Entry 5ZOE (X-ray diffraction, 1.95 A resolution); this record covers chains A and C of the 4 polymer chains in the assembly.

== Chain A ==
Protein: Flap endonuclease 1
Organism: Homo sapiens
Notes: EC 3.1.-.-; fragment: nuclease core (1-333)
Reference sequence: P39748 (FEN1_HUMAN); residue numbers follow UniProt; this construct covers 1-333
Sequence (333 residues; each row starts with the number of its first residue):
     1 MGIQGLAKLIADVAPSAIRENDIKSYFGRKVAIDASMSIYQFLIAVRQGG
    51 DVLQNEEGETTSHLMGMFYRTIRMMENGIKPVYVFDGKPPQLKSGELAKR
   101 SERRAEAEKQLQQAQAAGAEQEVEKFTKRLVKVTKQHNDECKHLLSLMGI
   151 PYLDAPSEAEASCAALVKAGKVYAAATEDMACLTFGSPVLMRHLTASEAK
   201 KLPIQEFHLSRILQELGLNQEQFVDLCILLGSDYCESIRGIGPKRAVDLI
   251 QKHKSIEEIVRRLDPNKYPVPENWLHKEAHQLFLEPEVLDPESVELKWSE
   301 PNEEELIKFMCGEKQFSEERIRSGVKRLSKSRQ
Not modelled in the structure: 1, 89-130
Differences from the reference sequence: engineered mutation Ala181 (Asp in P39748)
Swiss-Prot annotation at these positions:
  - binding site (Mg(2+)): Asp34, Asp86, Glu158, Glu160, Asp179, Asp233
  - binding site (DNA): Arg47, Arg70, Glu158, Gly231, Asp233
  - modified residue: Arg19 (Symmetric dimethylarginine), Lys80 (N6-acetyllysine), Arg100 (Symmetric dimethylarginine), Arg104 (Symmetric dimethylarginine), Ser187 (Phosphoserine), Arg192 (Symmetric dimethylarginine), Ser197 (Phosphoserine), Ser255 (Phosphoserine), Ser293 (Phosphoserine)
  - mutagenesis: Arg29 (R29A: No significant effect on exonuclease activity or flap endonuclease activity), Asp34 (D34A: Loss of flap endonuclease activity but substrate binding activity is retained), Arg47 (R47A: Significantly reduced exonuclease activity and reduced substrate binding. The positions of the cleavage sites are also shifted), Arg70 (R70A: Loss of exonuclease activity and reduced endonuclease activity. Reduced substrate binding), Arg73 (R73A: No significant effect on exonuclease activity or flap endonuclease activity), Lys80 (K80A: No significant effect on exonuclease activity or flap endonuclease activity), Asp86 (D86A: Loss of flap endonuclease activity but substrate binding activity is retained), Arg103 (R103A: No effect on flap endonuclease activity or substrate binding), Glu158 (E158A: Loss of flap endonuclease activity and substrate binding), Asp179 (D179A: No effect on flap endonuclease activity or substrate binding), Ser187 (S187A: Fails to translocate from nucleoli to the nuclear plasma; S187D: Diminishes nucleolar localization), Arg192 (R192K: Impairs ability to localize to sites of DNA replication or repair), 2 further mutagenesis entries in UniProt
Bound ions: K+: Ser237, Ile238, Ile241 (shared with 1 residue of chain B)
From the paper describing this entry:
  - binding site for the 14-nt DNA strand: Tyr40, Ile44, Arg47, Val131
  - mutagenesis - R47K (4-fold): decreased binding to double-flap DNA
  - mutagenesis - R47K, K200A (8-fold): decreased catalytic activity on GEN
  - contacts within the chain: Met180-Arg192 (hydrophobic contact), Leu190-Arg192 (hydrophobic contact), Arg192-His193, His193-Leu202, Arg192-Phe207 (hydrophobic contact)
  - binding site for the 18-nt DNA strand: Lys200
  - mutagenesis - K200A (125- and 8-fold): decreased catalytic activity on FEN
  - mutagenesis - K201A: unchanged catalytic activity on FEN
  - mutagenesis - K201A: unchanged catalytic activity on GEN
  - mutagenesis - K200A, K201A: decreased binding to Rad1
  - mutagenesis - K200A, K201A: decreased binding to PCNA
  - mutagenesis - K200A: decreased binding to WDR4
  - mutagenesis - K201A: increased binding to WDR4
  - post-translational modification sites: Ser187 (citing earlier work)
  - mutagenesis - R192F (5-fold): decreased catalytic activity (FEN activity)
  - mutagenesis - R192F: abolished catalytic activity (GEN activity)
  - mutagenesis - R192F: increased binding to PCNA
  - mutagenesis - R192F: decreased binding to CDK2
  - mutagenesis - R192F: decreased binding to Cyclin E
  - mutagenesis - K200A, K201A: decreased binding to CDK2 and Cyclin E

== Chain C ==
Molecule: 8-nt DNA strand
Sequence (8 nucleotides; numbered 1 to 8; the number before each row is that of its first residue):
     1 GCCCGTCC

== Interface between chain A and chain C ==
Pairs across the interface (14; chain A residue first):
  Arg47(A) with DC7(C), hydrogen bond to the base
  Gln48(A) with DT6(C), base contact; DC7(C), hydrogen bond to the base
  Leu53(A) with DC7(C), base contact; DC8(C), base contact
  Gln54(A) with DC8(C), hydrogen bond to the base
  Thr61(A) with DC8(C), hydrogen bond to the phosphate
  Met65(A) with DC7(C), base contact; DC8(C), sugar contact
  Lys314(A) with DC8(C), phosphate contact
  Gln315(A) with DC8(C), sugar contact
  Phe316(A) with DC8(C), phosphate contact
  Ser317(A) with DC8(C), hydrogen bond to the phosphate
  Arg320(A) with DC7(C), sugar contact
Other interface residues (no listed pair), chain A (13 interface residues in all): Asn55, Ala199
Other interface residues (no listed pair), chain C (4 interface residues in all): DC2

== Summary ==
Chain A and chain C form an interface of 13 and 4 residues respectively, with 5 hydrogen bonds. Polar contacts
include Arg47(A)-DC7(C), Gln48(A)-DC7(C) and Gln54(A)-DC8(C). The paper reports a binding site for the 14-nt
DNA strand at Tyr40(A), Ile44(A) and Arg47(A) among others; R47K and K200A of chain A reduce catalytic
activity on GEN; 4 substitutions were tested in all.
Chain A is Flap endonuclease 1 (Homo sapiens) and chain C is an 8-nt DNA strand; the structure, Crystal
Structure of D181A hFen1 in complex with DNA, was determined by X-ray diffraction, deposited together with
5ZOD, 5ZOF and 5ZOG.
